PDB entry 3HFA | X-ray diffraction, 2.50 A resolution | chains E and R of the 28 polymer chains in the assembly

== Chain E (and R) ==
Name: Proteasome (Beta subunit) PrcB
Source organism: Mycobacterium tuberculosis
Notes: EC 3.4.25.1; chain R of this document is another copy of the same molecule, construct and numbering; everything in this record applies to it too
UniProtKB: O33245 (O33245_MYCTU); residues 301-534 here correspond to UniProt positions 58-291 (UniProt number = residue number - 243)
Amino-acid sequence (240 residues; row label = number of the first residue in the row):
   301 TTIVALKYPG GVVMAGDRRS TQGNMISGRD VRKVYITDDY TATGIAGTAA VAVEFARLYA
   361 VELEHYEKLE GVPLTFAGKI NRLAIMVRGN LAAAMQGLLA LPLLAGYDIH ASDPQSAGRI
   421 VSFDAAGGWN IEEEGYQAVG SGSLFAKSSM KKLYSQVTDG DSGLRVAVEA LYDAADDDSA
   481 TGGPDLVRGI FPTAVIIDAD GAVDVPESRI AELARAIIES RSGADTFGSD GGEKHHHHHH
Unresolved in the structure: 524-540 (chain R: 523-540)
Differences from the reference sequence: expression tag (535-540)
Residues lining bound ligands: dimethylformamide (DMF): A377, I380, N381, W429

== How chain E and chain R interact ==
Contacting residue pairs (16; chain E residue first):
  M325(E) with L444(R), hydrophobic
  R329(E) with E434(R), salt bridge
  D330(E) with N430(R); E432(R); E433(R)
  R332(E) with E433(R), salt bridge
  A349(E) with D424(R)
  A350(E) with D424(R); A426(R); G427(R); G428(R)
  E354(E) with R388(R), salt bridge
  R357(E) with N381(R)
  L398(E) with L391(R), hydrophobic
  R488(E) with E434(R), salt bridge; K451(R)
Interface residues without a listed pair, chain E (13 interface residues in all): R318, V331, V353
Interface residues without a listed pair, chain R (15 interface residues in all): W429, I431

== In short ==
13 residues of chain E face 15 of chain R across their interface, with 4 salt bridges. Among the polar pairs
are R329(E)-E434(R), R332(E)-E433(R) and E354(E)-R388(R). Bound to chain E: dimethylformamide.
Both chains are Proteasome (Beta subunit) PrcB (Mycobacterium tuberculosis). Entry 3HFA (Crystal Structure of
Mycobacterium Tuberculosis Proteasome open-gate mutant) was determined by X-ray diffraction (same publication
as 3H6F, 3H6I and 3HF9).
